8HXQ - chains A and D of the 4 polymer chains in the assembly; structure by X-ray diffraction, 2.40 A resolution.

Chain A:
Molecule: Nanobody1
From: Vicugna pacos
Notes: antibody fragment or engineered binder
Chain sequence (125 residues; numbered 1 to 125; the number before each row is that of its first residue):
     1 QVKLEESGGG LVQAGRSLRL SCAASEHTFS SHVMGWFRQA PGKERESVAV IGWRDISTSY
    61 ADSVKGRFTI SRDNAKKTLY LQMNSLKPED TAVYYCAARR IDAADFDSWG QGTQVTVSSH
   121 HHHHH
Unresolved in the structure: 120-125
Disulfides: Cys-22/Cys-96

Chain D:
Molecule: Tumor necrosis factor receptor superfamily member 17
UniProt: Q02223 (TNR17_HUMAN); residues 1-54 here = UniProt positions 1-54
Chain sequence (54 residues; each row starts with the number of its first residue):
     1 MLQMAGQCSQ NEYFDSLLHA CIPCQLRCSS NTPPLTCQRY CNASVTNSVK GTNA
Unresolved in the structure: 46-54
Disulfides: Cys-8/Cys-21, Cys-24/Cys-37, Cys-28/Cys-41
Reported in the primary citation:
  - post-translational modification sites: Asn-42 (proposed by the authors, not directly observed)

Chain A / chain D interface:
Residue-residue contacts (19):
  Pro-41(A) / Gln-7(D)
  Gly-42(A) / Gln-7(D)
  Gly-42(A) / Cys-8(D)  hydrogen bond (backbone-backbone)
  Lys-43(A) / Gln-3(D)
  Lys-43(A) / Met-4(D)  hydrogen bond (side chain-backbone)
  Lys-43(A) / Ala-5(D)  hydrogen bond (side chain-backbone)
  Lys-43(A) / Gly-6(D)  hydrogen bond (side chain-backbone)
  Lys-43(A) / Gln-7(D)
  Glu-44(A) / Leu-2(D)
  Glu-44(A) / Gln-3(D)  hydrogen bond (backbone-side chain)
  Glu-44(A) / Met-4(D)
  Glu-44(A) / Phe-14(D)
  Glu-44(A) / His-19(D)
  Glu-46(A) / Met-1(D)  hydrogen bond (side chain-backbone)
  Glu-46(A) / Leu-2(D)
  Glu-46(A) / Gln-3(D)
  Ala-61(A) / Met-1(D)
  Asp-62(A) / Met-1(D)
  Ser-63(A) / Met-1(D)  hydrogen bond (side chain-backbone)

Summary:
Chain A and chain D form an interface of 8 and 10 residues respectively; the contacts include 7 hydrogen
bonds. Polar contacts include Lys-43(A)/Met-4(D), Lys-43(A)/Ala-5(D) and Lys-43(A)/Gly-6(D). The paper reports
a modification site at Asn-42(D).
Chain A is Nanobody1 (Vicugna pacos) and chain D is Tumor necrosis factor receptor superfamily member 17; the
structure, Nanobody1 in complex with human BCMA ECD, was determined by X-ray diffraction together with 8HXR
from the same study.
